PDB entry 6CU9 | X-ray diffraction, 2.04 A resolution | chains A and T of the 4 polymer chains in the assembly

Chain A:
Protein: DNA polymerase beta
Source organism: Homo sapiens
Notes: EC 2.7.7.7, 4.2.99.-
UniProtKB: P06746 (DPOLB_HUMAN); residues 1-335 here = UniProt positions 1-335
Chain sequence (335 residues; row label = number of the first residue in the row):
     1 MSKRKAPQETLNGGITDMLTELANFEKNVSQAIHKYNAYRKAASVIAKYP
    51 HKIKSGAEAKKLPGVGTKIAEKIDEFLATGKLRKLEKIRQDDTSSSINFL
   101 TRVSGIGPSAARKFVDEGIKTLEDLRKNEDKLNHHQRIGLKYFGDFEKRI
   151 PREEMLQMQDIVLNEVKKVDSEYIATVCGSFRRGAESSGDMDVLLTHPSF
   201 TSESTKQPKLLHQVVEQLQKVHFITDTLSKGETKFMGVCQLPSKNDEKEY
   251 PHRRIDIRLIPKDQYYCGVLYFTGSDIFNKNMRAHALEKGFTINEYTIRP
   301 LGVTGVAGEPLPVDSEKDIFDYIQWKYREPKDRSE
Disordered / not traced: 1-9
Bound ions: Na+ site 1: Lys-60, Leu-62, Val-65 (shared with 1 residue of chain D); Na+ site 2: Thr-101, Val-103, Ile-106 (shared with 1 residue of chain P); Mn2+ site 1: Asp-190, Asp-192 (together with 0KX); Mn2+ site 2: Asp-190, Asp-192, Asp-256 (together with 0KX) (shared with 1 residue of chain P)
Small-molecule neighbours: 0KX (2'-deoxy-5'-O-[(R)-hydroxy{[(R)-hydroxy(phosphonooxy)phosphoryl]amino}phosphoryl]cytidine): Arg-149, Gly-179, Ser-180, Arg-183, Ser-188, Gly-189, Asp-190, Asp-192, Asp-256, Tyr-271, Phe-272, Thr-273, Gly-274, Ser-275, Asp-276, Asn-279
Swiss-Prot annotation at these positions:
  - region: Arg-183 to Asp-192 (DNA-binding)
  - active site: Lys-72 (Nucleophile)
  - binding site (K(+)): Lys-60, Leu-62, Val-65, Thr-101, Val-103, Ile-106
  - binding site (Na(+)): Lys-60, Leu-62, Val-65, Thr-101, Val-103, Ile-106
  - binding site (dATP): Arg-149, Ser-180, Arg-183, Gly-189, Asp-190
  - binding site (dCTP): Arg-149, Ser-180, Arg-183, Gly-189, Asp-190
  - binding site (dGTP): Arg-149, Ser-180, Arg-183, Gly-189, Asp-190, Asp-192
  - binding site (dTTP): Arg-149, Ser-180, Arg-183, Gly-189, Asp-190
  - binding site (Mg(2+)): Asp-190, Asp-192, Asp-256
  - modified residue: Lys-72 (N6-acetyllysine), Arg-83 (Omega-N-methylarginine), Arg-152 (Omega-N-methylarginine)
  - cross-link (Glycyl lysine isopeptide (Lys-Gly)): Lys-41 (interchain with G-Cter in ubiquitin), Lys-61 (interchain with G-Cter in ubiquitin), Lys-81 (interchain with G-Cter in ubiquitin)
  - natural variant: Leu-22 (L22P: Found in a gastric cancer sample; uncertain significance), Tyr-39 (Y39C: Found in a gastric cancer sample; uncertain significance), Gly-118 (G118V: Decreased DNA-directed DNA polymerase activity), Arg-137 (R137Q: Decreased function in base-excision repair), Arg-149 (R149I: Decreased DNA-directed DNA polymerase activity), Asp-160 (D160N: Found in a gastric cancer sample; uncertain significance), Cys-239 (C239R: Found in a gastric cancer sample; uncertain significance), Lys-289 (K289M: Found in a colon cancer sample; uncertain significance), Asn-294 (N294D: Found in a gastric cancer sample; uncertain significance), Glu-295 (E295K: Found in a gastric cancer sample; uncertain significance)
  - mutagenesis: Phe-25 (F25W: No effect on 5'-dRP lyase activity. Decreased ssDNA binding), His-34 (H34G: Decreased 5'-dRP lyase activity. Decreased ssDNA binding), Lys-35 (K35A: Decreased 5'-dRP lyase activity. Decreased ssDNA binding. Loss of 5'-dRP lyase activity; when associated with A-68 and A-72. Decreased ssDNA binding; when associated with A-68 and A-72 ...), Tyr-39 (Y39F: No effect on 5'-dRP lyase activity; Y39Q: Abolishes DNA polymerase and 5'-dRP lyase activity), Lys-41 (K41R: Abolishes ubiquitination; when associated with R-61 and R-81), Lys-60 (K60A: Decreased 5'-dRP lyase activity. Decreased ssDNA binding), Lys-61 (K61R: Abolishes ubiquitination; when associated with R-41 and R-81), Lys-68 (K68A: No effect on 5'-dRP lyase activity. Decreased ssDNA binding. Loss of 5'-dRP lyase activity; when associated with A-35 and A-72. Decreased ssDNA binding; when associated with A-35 and A-72 ...), Glu-71 (E71Q: No effect on 5'-dRP lyase activity. No effect on structure shown by circular dichroism. No effect on ssDNA binding), Lys-72 (K72A: Severely reduced 5'-dRP lyase activity. Does not affect ssDNA binding. Loss of 5'-dRP lyase activity; when associated with A-35 and A-68. Decreased ssDNA binding ...), Glu-75 (E75A: Slightly decreased 5'-dRP lyase activity. Decreased ssDNA binding. No effect on structure shown by circular dichroism), Lys-81 (K81R: Abolishes ubiquitination; when associated with R-41 and R-61), 5 further mutagenesis entries in UniProt

Chain T:
Molecule: 16-nt DNA strand
Sequence (16 nucleotides; each row starts with the number of its first residue):
     1 CCGACXTCGCATCAGC
Modified residues: F74 (8-chloro-2'-deoxyguanosine 5'-(dihydrogen phosphate)) at position 6

Interface between chain A and chain T:
Residue-residue contacts (28; chain A residue first):
  His-34(A) / DC5(T)  stacking on the base
  Asn-133(A) / DT12(T)  phosphate contact
  Ser-229(A) / DC10(T)  phosphate contact
  Ser-229(A) / DA11(T)  phosphate contact
  Lys-230(A) / DC10(T)  hydrogen bond to the phosphate
  Lys-230(A) / DA11(T)  hydrogen bond to the phosphate
  Gly-231(A) / DC10(T)  phosphate contact
  Glu-232(A) / DC10(T)  hydrogen bond to the phosphate
  Thr-233(A) / DG9(T)  hydrogen bond to the phosphate
  Thr-233(A) / DC10(T)  hydrogen bond to the phosphate
  Lys-234(A) / DG9(T)  hydrogen bond to the base
  Lys-234(A) / DC10(T)  hydrogen bond to the phosphate
  Arg-258(A) / DG9(T)  sugar contact
  Asn-279(A) / F74_6(T)  base contact
  Lys-280(A) / F74_6(T)  salt bridge to the phosphate
  Arg-283(A) / F74_6(T)  base contact
  Arg-283(A) / DT7(T)  hydrogen bond to the sugar
  Ala-284(A) / F74_6(T)  phosphate contact
  Leu-287(A) / F74_6(T)  phosphate contact
  Leu-287(A) / DT7(T)  phosphate contact
  Thr-292(A) / DT7(T)  hydrogen bond to the phosphate
  Ile-293(A) / DT7(T)  sugar contact
  Asn-294(A) / DT7(T)  phosphate contact
  Asn-294(A) / DC8(T)  hydrogen bond to the phosphate
  Glu-295(A) / DC8(T)  sugar contact
  Tyr-296(A) / DC8(T)  phosphate contact
  Tyr-296(A) / DG9(T)  hydrogen bond to the phosphate
  Arg-299(A) / DC8(T)  salt bridge to the phosphate
Also at the interface, not in a pair above, chain A (23 interface residues in all): His-134, Leu-228, Tyr-271

Summary:
23 residues of chain A face 8 of chain T across their interface; the contacts include 11 hydrogen bonds, 2
salt bridges and 1 aromatic stacking contact. Polar contacts include Lys-234(A)/DG9(T), Arg-283(A)/DT7(T) and
Lys-230(A)/DC10(T). Chain A binds compound 0KX.
Here chain A is DNA polymerase beta (Homo sapiens) and chain T is a 16-nt DNA strand. Entry 6CU9 (Structure of
human DNA polymerase beta complexed with 8-ClG in the template base paired with incoming ...) was determined
by X-ray diffraction.
